Entry 8JOU (electron microscopy, 4.10 A resolution (low resolution: residue-level contacts below are approximate; hydrogen-bond / salt-bridge calls are withheld)); this record covers chains e and f of the 14 polymer chains in the assembly.

== Chain e (and f) ==
Molecule: Virion-associated phage protein
Source organism: Ralstonia phage GP4
Notes: chain f of this document is another copy of the same molecule, construct and numbering; everything in this record applies to it too
Reference sequence: A0A345GU11 (A0A345GU11_9CAUD); residue numbers follow UniProt; this construct covers 1-140
Amino-acid sequence (140 residues; row label = number of the first residue in the row):
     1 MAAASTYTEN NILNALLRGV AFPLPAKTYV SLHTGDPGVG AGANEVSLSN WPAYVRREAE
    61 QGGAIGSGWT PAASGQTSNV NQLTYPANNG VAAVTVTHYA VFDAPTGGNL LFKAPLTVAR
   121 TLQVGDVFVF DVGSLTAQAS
Not modelled in the structure: 1-2, 139-140

== Interface between chain e and chain f ==
Residue-residue contacts - 60 pairs, chain e then chain f:
  T6(e) with S74(f)
  T8(e) with L16(f)
  E9(e) with Q138(f)
  N10(e) with A72(f); A73(f); S74(f); G75(f)
  I12(e) with I12(f)
  L13(e) with T77(f); A137(f); Q138(f)
  N14(e) with A72(f)
  A15(e) with F22(f); L24(f); P25(f)
  L16(e) with F22(f); P25(f); L111(f); F112(f)
  L17(e) with T28(f); W69(f); T77(f); F112(f)
  R18(e) with I65(f); G66(f); W69(f); T70(f); P71(f)
  G19(e) with L24(f)
  V20(e) with L24(f)
  F22(e) with A15(f); L16(f); F22(f)
  L24(e) with A15(f); G19(f); V20(f); A21(f)
  P25(e) with A15(f); L16(f)
  I65(e) with R18(f); G19(f)
  G66(e) with R18(f)
  W69(e) with L17(f); R18(f)
  T70(e) with R18(f)
  P71(e) with R18(f)
  A72(e) with N10(f); L13(f); N14(f)
  A73(e) with N10(f)
  S74(e) with N10(f)
  G75(e) with N10(f)
  T77(e) with L13(f); L17(f)
  L111(e) with L16(f)
  F112(e) with L16(f); L17(f)
  A137(e) with L13(f)
  Q138(e) with E9(f); L13(f)
Interface residues without a listed pair, chain e (34 interface residues in all): A21, T28, E60, V101
Interface residues without a listed pair, chain f (35 interface residues in all): T6, T8, E60, S67, Q76

== In short ==
34 residues of chain e face 35 of chain f across their interface.
Both chains are Virion-associated phage protein (Ralstonia phage GP4). Entry 8JOU (Fiber I and
fiber-tail-adaptor of phage GP4) was determined by electron microscopy, deposited together with 8JOV.
